Entry 5AVB (X-ray diffraction, 2.40 A resolution); this record covers chains E and J of the 10 polymer chains in the assembly.

Chain E:
Protein: Histone H3.1
From: Homo sapiens
UniProt: P68431 (H31_HUMAN); residues 0-135 here correspond to UniProt positions 1-136 (UniProt number = residue number + 1)
Amino-acid sequence (139 residues; each row starts with the number of its first residue; numbers below 1 keep their minus sign (Gly-3 is residue -3)):
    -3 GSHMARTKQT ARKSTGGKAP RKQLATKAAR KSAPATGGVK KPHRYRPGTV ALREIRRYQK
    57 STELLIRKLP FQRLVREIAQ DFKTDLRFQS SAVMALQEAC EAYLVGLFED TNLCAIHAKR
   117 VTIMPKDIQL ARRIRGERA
Unresolved in the structure: -3 to 36
Construct notes: expression tag (-3 to -1)
Bound ions: Mn2+: Asp77 (shared with 1 residue of chain D)
UniProt features mapped onto this chain:
  - modified residue: Arg2 (Asymmetric dimethylarginine), Thr3 (Phosphothreonine), Lys4 (Allysine), Gln5 (5-glutamyl dopamine), Thr6 (Phosphothreonine), Arg8 (Citrulline), Lys9 (N6,N6,N6-trimethyllysine), Ser10 (ADP-ribosylserine), Thr11 (Phosphothreonine), Lys14 (N6-(2-hydroxyisobutyryl)lysine), Arg17 (Asymmetric dimethylarginine), Lys18 (N6-(2-hydroxyisobutyryl)lysine), Lys23 (N6-(2-hydroxyisobutyryl)lysine), Arg26 (Citrulline), Lys27 (N6,N6,N6-trimethyllysine), Ser28 (ADP-ribosylserine), Lys36 (N6,N6,N6-trimethyllysine), Lys37 (N6-methyllysine), Tyr41 (Phosphotyrosine), Lys56 (N6,N6,N6-trimethyllysine) and 8 more in UniProt
  - lipidation: Lys18 (N6-decanoyllysine)

Chain J:
Molecule: 147-nt DNA strand
Sequence (147 nucleotides; numbered -73 to 73; the number before each row is that of its first residue; numbers below 1 keep their minus sign (DA-73 is residue -73)):
   -73 ATCAATATCC ACCTGCAGAT ACTACCAAAA GTGTATTTGG AAACTGCTCC ATCAAAAGGC
   -13 ATGTTCAGCT GGATTCCAGC TGAACATGCC TTTTGATGGA GCAGTTTCCA AATACACTTT
    47 TGGTAGTATC TGCAGGTGGA TATTGAT
Bound ions: Mn2+ site 1: DG-35, DG-34; Mn2+ site 2 near DG-3 (its only coordinating residue here); Mn2+ site 3 near DG5 (its only coordinating residue here); Mn2+ site 4 near DG27 (its only coordinating residue here); Mn2+ site 5 near DG48 (its only coordinating residue here); Mn2+ site 6 near DG61 (its only coordinating residue here)

Chain E / chain J interface:
Residue-residue contacts (27; chain E residue first):
  Arg40(E) with DG71(J), sugar contact
  Tyr41(E) with DT70(J), phosphate contact; DG71(J), phosphate contact
  Arg42(E) with DG-6(J), phosphate contact; DC-5(J), salt bridge to the phosphate; DG71(J), hydrogen bond to the phosphate; DA72(J), salt bridge to the phosphate
  Pro43(E) with DG-6(J), phosphate contact; DC-5(J), sugar contact
  Thr45(E) with DT70(J), phosphate contact; DG71(J), hydrogen bond to the phosphate
  Arg63(E) with DC-14(J), hydrogen bond to the phosphate; DA-13(J), salt bridge to the phosphate
  Arg72(E) with DA-23(J), salt bridge to the phosphate
  Arg83(E) with DC-24(J), phosphate contact; DA-23(J), phosphate contact
  Phe84(E) with DC-24(J), sugar contact; DA-23(J), hydrogen bond to the phosphate
  Gln85(E) with DC-24(J), phosphate contact
  Ser86(E) with DC-24(J), hydrogen bond to the phosphate
  Arg116(E) with DG-3(J), phosphate contact; DG-2(J), phosphate contact
  Val117(E) with DT-4(J), phosphate contact; DG-3(J), hydrogen bond to the phosphate
  Thr118(E) with DT-4(J), phosphate contact; DG-3(J), hydrogen bond to the phosphate
  Met120(E) with DG-2(J), phosphate contact
Also at the interface, not in a pair above, chain E (17 interface residues in all): His39, Lys115

In short:
Chain E and chain J form an interface of 17 and 12 residues respectively; the contacts include 7 hydrogen
bonds and 4 salt bridges. Polar pairs include Arg42(E)-DG71(J), Thr45(E)-DG71(J) and Arg63(E)-DC-14(J).
DG-35(J) and DG-34(J) coordinate Mn2+ site 1.
Here chain E is Histone H3.1 (Homo sapiens) and chain J is a 147-nt DNA strand. Entry 5AVB (human nucleosome
core particle) was determined by X-ray diffraction, deposited together with 5AV5, 5AV6, 5AV8, 5AV9 and 5AVC.
